Entry 6ULC (electron microscopy, 4.60 A resolution (low resolution: residue-level contacts below are approximate; hydrogen-bond / salt-bridge calls are withheld)); this record covers chains B and D of the 8 polymer chains in the assembly.

# Chain B (and D)
Molecule: Envelope glycoprotein gp41
From: Human immunodeficiency virus 1
Notes: chain D of this document is another copy of the same molecule, construct and numbering; everything in this record applies to it too
UniProtKB: Q71014 (Q71014_9HIV1); residues 511-863 here correspond to UniProt positions 504-856 (UniProt number = residue number - 7)
Chain sequence (353 residues; each row starts with the number of its first residue):
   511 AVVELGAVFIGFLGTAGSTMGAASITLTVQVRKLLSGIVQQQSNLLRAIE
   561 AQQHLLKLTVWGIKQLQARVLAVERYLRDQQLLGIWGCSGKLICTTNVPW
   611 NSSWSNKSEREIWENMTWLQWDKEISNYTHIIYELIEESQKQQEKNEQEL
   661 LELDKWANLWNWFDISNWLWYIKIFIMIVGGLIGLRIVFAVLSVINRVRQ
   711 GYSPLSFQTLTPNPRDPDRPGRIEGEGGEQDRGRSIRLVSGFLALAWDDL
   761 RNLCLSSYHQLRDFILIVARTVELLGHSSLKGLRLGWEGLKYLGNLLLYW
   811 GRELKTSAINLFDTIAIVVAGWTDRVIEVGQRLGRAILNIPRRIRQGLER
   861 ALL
Unresolved in the structure: 511-520, 665-863
Disulfides: C598-C604
Glycans and other covalent adducts: N-acetylglucosamine (NAG) linked to N611, N625, N637
Ligand contacts: N-acetylglucosamine (NAG; 2-acetamido-2-deoxy-beta-D-glucopyranose): A526, G527, S528, T529
What the authors report for this chain:
  - conformationally variable residues (helix shift): E654 to E659

# Chain B / chain D interface
Residue-residue contacts - 26 pairs, chain B then chain D:
  T569(B) - L566(D)
  V570(B) - L566(D)
  V570(B) - L568(D)
  K574(B) - L556(D)
  K574(B) - R557(D)
  K574(B) - A558(D)
  K574(B) - L568(D)
  Q577(B) - L576(D)
  Q577(B) - R579(D)
  L581(B) - I548(D)
  L581(B) - Q551(D)
  E584(B) - I548(D)
  E584(B) - V583(D)
  R585(B) - I548(D)
  R588(B) - L545(D)
  R588(B) - I548(D)
  Q591(B) - V541(D)
  Q591(B) - R542(D)
  Q591(B) - L545(D)
  E644(B) - R542(D)
  E647(B) - T538(D)
  E647(B) - R542(D)
  E648(B) - T538(D)
  E648(B) - R542(D)
  K651(B) - T538(D)
  L663(B) - L661(D)
Interface residues without a listed pair, chain B (17 interface residues in all): I573, L587, Q652
Interface residues without a listed pair, chain D (18 interface residues in all): I535, K543, L587

# Summary
17 residues of chain B and 18 residues of chain D are in contact. Chain B binds N-acetylglucosamine.
N-acetylglucosamine is covalently linked to N611(B), N625(B) and N637(B). The paper reports conformational
variability at E654(B).
Chain B and chain D are both Envelope glycoprotein gp41 (Human immunodeficiency virus 1); the structure,
Structure of full-length, fully glycosylated, non-modified HIV-1 gp160 bound to PG16 Fab at a nominal
resolution ..., was determined by electron microscopy, deposited together with 6PWU.
